1G8F - chain A; structure by X-ray diffraction, 1.95 A resolution.

# Chain A
Protein: Sulfate adenylyltransferase
Organism: Saccharomyces cerevisiae
Notes: EC 2.7.7.4
UniProtKB: P08536 (MET3_YEAST); residue numbers follow UniProt; this construct covers 1-511
Sequence (511 residues; each row starts with the number of its first residue):
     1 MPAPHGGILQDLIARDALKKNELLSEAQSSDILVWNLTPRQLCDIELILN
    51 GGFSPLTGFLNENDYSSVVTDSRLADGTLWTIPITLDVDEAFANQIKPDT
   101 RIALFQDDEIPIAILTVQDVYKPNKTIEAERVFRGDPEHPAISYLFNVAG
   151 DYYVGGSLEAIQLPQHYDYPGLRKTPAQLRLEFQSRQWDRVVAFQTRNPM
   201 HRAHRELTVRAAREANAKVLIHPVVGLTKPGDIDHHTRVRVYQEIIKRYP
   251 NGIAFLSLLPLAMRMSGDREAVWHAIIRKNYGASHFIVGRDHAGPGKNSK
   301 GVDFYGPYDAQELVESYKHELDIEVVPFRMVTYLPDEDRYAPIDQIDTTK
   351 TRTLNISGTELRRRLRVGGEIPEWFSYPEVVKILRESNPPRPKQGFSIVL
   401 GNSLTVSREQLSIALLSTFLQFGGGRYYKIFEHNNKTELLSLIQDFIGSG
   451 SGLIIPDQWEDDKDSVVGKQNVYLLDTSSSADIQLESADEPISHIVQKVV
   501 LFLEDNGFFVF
Not modelled in the structure: 1
Differences from the reference sequence: conflict Arg131 (Lys in P08536), Asp457 (Asn in P08536)
Metal / ion sites: Cd2+ site 1: Leu18, Glu22, His319 (together with acetic acid); Cd2+ site 2: Pro39, Cys43; Mg2+: Glu46, Pro164, His166; Ca2+ site 1 near Asp151 (its only coordinating residue here); Cd2+ site 3: Asp168, His235, His236 (together with acetic acid, sulfate ion); Cd2+ site 4: Glu182 (together with acetic acid); Cd2+ site 5: Asp189, His494 (together with acetic acid); Ca2+ site 2 near Asp303 (its only coordinating residue here); Na+ site 1 near Asp309 (its only coordinating residue here); Na+ site 2 near Glu409 (its only coordinating residue here); Ca2+ site 3 near Asp489 (its only coordinating residue here)
Swiss-Prot annotation at these positions:
  - active site: Thr196, Arg197, Asn198
  - binding site (ATP): Gln195 to Asn198, Gly289 to His292, Val331
  - binding site (sulfate): Gln195, Arg197, Ala293
  - site: His201 (Transition state stabilizer), His204 (Transition state stabilizer), Phe328 (Induces change in substrate recognition on ATP binding)
What the authors report for this chain:
  - Cd2+ coordination: Leu18, Glu22, Pro39, Cys43, Asp168, Glu182, Asp189, His235, His236, His319, His494
  - binding site for sulfate ion: Gln195, Arg197, Ala293
  - conformationally variable residues (order/disorder transition): Asp347 to Arg352
  - self-association interface (contacts with another copy of this molecule); pairs are residue here / residue on that copy: Phe511-Arg248, Phe511-Pro250 (hydrophobic contact)
  - catalytic residues: His201, His204, Arg290 (proposed by the authors, not directly observed)

# In short
Leu18, Glu22 and His319 form the Cd2+ site 1. The Cd2+ site 2 is built by Pro39 and Cys43. Curated annotation
(UniProt) lists 3 active-site residues, 9 ATP-binding residues and 3 sulfate-binding residues. The paper
reports catalytic residues His201, His204 and Arg290; a binding site for sulfate ion at Gln195, Arg197 and
Ala293.
Chain A is Sulfate adenylyltransferase (Saccharomyces cerevisiae); the structure, ATP sulfurylase from S.
cerevisiae, was determined by X-ray diffraction, deposited together with 1G8G and 1G8H.
